8TW2 - chains BK and BN of the 240 polymer chains in the assembly; structure by electron microscopy, 3.39 A resolution.

# Chain BK (and BN)
Name: Coat protein
From: Acinetobacter phage AP205
Notes: chain BN of this document is another copy of the same molecule, construct and numbering; everything in this record applies to it too
Reference sequence: Q9AZ42 (Q9AZ42_9VIRU); residues 1-129 here correspond to UniProt positions 2-130 (UniProt number = residue number + 1)
Amino-acid sequence (129 residues; each row starts with the number of its first residue):
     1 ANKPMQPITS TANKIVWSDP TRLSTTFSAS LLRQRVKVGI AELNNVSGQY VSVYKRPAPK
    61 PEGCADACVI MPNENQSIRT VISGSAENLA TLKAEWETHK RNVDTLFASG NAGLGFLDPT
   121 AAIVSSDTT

# Chain BK / chain BN interface
Pairs across the interface (8; chain BK residue first):
  Ile-8(BK) with Ala-12(BN); Arg-33(BN)
  Thr-9(BK) with Ala-12(BN)
  Ser-10(BK) with Ala-12(BN)
  Leu-23(BK) with Asn-44(BN); Ala-86(BN), hydrophobic
  Ser-24(BK) with Asn-44(BN)
  Pro-72(BK) with Ile-40(BN)

# Overview
6 residues of chain BK face 5 of chain BN across their interface.
Chain BK and chain BN are both Coat protein (Acinetobacter phage AP205); the structure, Acinetobacter phage
AP205 T=4 VLP, was determined by electron microscopy together with 8TOB, 8TOC, 8TV9, 8TVA and 8TWC from the
same study.
